2FJB - chains C and D of the 4 polymer chains in the assembly; structure by X-ray diffraction, 1.70 A resolution.

Chain C:
Molecule: adenylylsulfate reductase, subunit A
Source organism: Archaeoglobus fulgidus
Notes: EC 1.8.99.2
Sequence (643 residues; numbered 2001 to 2643; the number before each row is that of its first residue):
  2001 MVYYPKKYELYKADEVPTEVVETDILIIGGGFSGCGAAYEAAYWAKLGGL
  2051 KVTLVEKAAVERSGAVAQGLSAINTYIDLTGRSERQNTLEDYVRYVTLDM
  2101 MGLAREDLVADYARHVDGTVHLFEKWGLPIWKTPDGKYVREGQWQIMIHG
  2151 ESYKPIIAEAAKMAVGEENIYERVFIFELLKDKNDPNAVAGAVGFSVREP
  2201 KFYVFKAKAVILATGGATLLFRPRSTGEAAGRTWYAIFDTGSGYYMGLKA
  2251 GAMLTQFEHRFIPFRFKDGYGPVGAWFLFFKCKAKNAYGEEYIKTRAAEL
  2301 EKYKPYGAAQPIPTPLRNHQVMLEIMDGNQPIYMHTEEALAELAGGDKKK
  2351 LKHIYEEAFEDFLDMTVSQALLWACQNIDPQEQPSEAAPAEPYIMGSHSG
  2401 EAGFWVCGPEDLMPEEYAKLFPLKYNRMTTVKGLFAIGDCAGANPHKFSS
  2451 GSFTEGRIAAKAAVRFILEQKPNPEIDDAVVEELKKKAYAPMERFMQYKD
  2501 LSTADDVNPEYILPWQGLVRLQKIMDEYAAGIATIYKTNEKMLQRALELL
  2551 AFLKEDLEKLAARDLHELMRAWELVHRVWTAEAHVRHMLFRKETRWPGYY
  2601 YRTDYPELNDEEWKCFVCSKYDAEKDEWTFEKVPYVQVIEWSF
Unresolved in the structure: 2001
Residues lining bound ligands:
  - adenosine monophosphate (AMP): Asn-2074, Tyr-2095, Glu-2141, Gln-2145, Arg-2265, Pro-2272, Val-2273, Gly-2274, Phe-2277, Leu-2278, Pro-2311, Arg-2317, His-2398, His-2446, Phe-2448
  - N5-sulfono flavin-adenine dinucleotide (SFD; (S)-10-((2S,3S,4R)-5-((S)-((S)-(((2R,3S,4R,5R)-5-(6-amino-9H-purin-9-yl)-3,4-dihydroxy-tetrahydrofuran-2-yl)methoxy)(hydroxy)phosphoryloxy)(hydroxy)phosphoryloxy)-2,3,4-trihydroxypentyl)-7,8-dimethyl-2,4-dioxo-2,3,4,4a-tetrahydrobenzo[g]pteridine-5(10h)-sulfonic acid): Ile-2028, Gly-2029, Gly-2030, Gly-2031, Phe-2032, Ser-2033, Gly-2034, Val-2055, Glu-2056, Lys-2057, Ser-2063, Gly-2064, Ala-2065, Val-2066, Leu-2070, Ser-2071, Ala-2072, Ile-2073, Asn-2074, Val-2174, Phe-2175, Ile-2176, Ala-2213, Thr-2214, Gly-2215, Trp-2234, Tyr-2235, Ala-2236, Phe-2238, Asp-2239, Ser-2242, Met-2246, Arg-2265, Pro-2272, Met-2365, Thr-2366, Ser-2397, His-2398, Gly-2438, Asp-2439, Phe-2448, Ser-2449, Ser-2450, Ser-2452, His-2576

Chain D:
Molecule: adenylylsulfate reductase, subunit B
Source organism: Archaeoglobus fulgidus
Notes: EC 1.8.99.2
Sequence (150 residues; row label = number of the first residue in the row):
  2701 MPSFVNPEKCDGCKALERTACEYICPNDLMTLDKEKMKAYNREPDMCWEC
  2751 YSCVKMCPQGAIDVRGYVDYSPLGGACVPMRGTSDIMWTVKYRNGKVLRF
  2801 KFAIRTTPWGSIQPFEGFPEPTEEALKSELLAGEPEIIGTSEFPQVKKKA
Unresolved in the structure: 2701
Ion coordination: 4Fe-4S cluster Fe site 1: Cys-2710, Cys-2713, Cys-2721, Cys-2757; 4Fe-4S cluster Fe site 2: Cys-2725, Cys-2747, Cys-2750, Cys-2753
Residues lining bound ligands:
  - 4Fe-4S cluster (SF4), molecule 1: Ser-2703, Cys-2725, Pro-2726, Leu-2729, Met-2730, Asn-2741, Cys-2747, Trp-2748, Glu-2749, Cys-2750, Tyr-2751, Ser-2752, Cys-2753
  - 4Fe-4S cluster (SF4), molecule 2: Val-2705, Cys-2710, Asp-2711, Gly-2712, Cys-2713, Thr-2719, Ala-2720, Cys-2721, Leu-2732, Ala-2739, Cys-2757, Pro-2758, Gln-2759, Ala-2761, Ile-2762

Interface between chain C and chain D:
Residue-residue contacts (213; chain C residue first):
  Val-2002(C) with Glu-2743(D); Asp-2745(D), hydrogen bond (backbone-side chain)
  Tyr-2003(C) with Arg-2742(D), hydrogen bond; Glu-2743(D)
  Lys-2006(C) with Asp-2733(D); Tyr-2740(D)
  Lys-2007(C) with Lys-2734(D)
  Tyr-2039(C) with Pro-2814(D), hydrogen bond (side chain-backbone); Phe-2815(D); Phe-2818(D)
  Glu-2040(C) with Leu-2831(D); Ala-2832(D), hydrogen bond (side chain-backbone)
  Tyr-2043(C) with Phe-2815(D); Pro-2819(D), hydrogen bond (side chain-backbone); Glu-2820(D); Pro-2821(D); Ala-2832(D), hydrophobic
  Trp-2044(C) with Pro-2821(D), hydrophobic; Ala-2825(D), hydrophobic; Leu-2826(D); Leu-2830(D)
  Lys-2046(C) with Glu-2820(D), salt bridge; Pro-2821(D)
  Leu-2047(C) with Pro-2821(D); Thr-2822(D); Glu-2823(D); Leu-2826(D), hydrophobic
  Ala-2058(C) with Pro-2726(D)
  Ala-2059(C) with Tyr-2723(D)
  Glu-2061(C) with Tyr-2723(D), hydrogen bond; Ile-2724(D); Met-2756(D)
  Arg-2062(C) with Ile-2724(D); Pro-2726(D); Ser-2752(D); Lys-2755(D); Arg-2781(D)
  Ala-2065(C) with Trp-2748(D)
  Ala-2067(C) with Pro-2726(D), hydrophobic; Ser-2752(D)
  Gln-2068(C) with Trp-2748(D); Glu-2749(D); Cys-2750(D); Lys-2755(D)
  Leu-2079(C) with Pro-2844(D), hydrophobic
  Thr-2080(C) with Gly-2839(D); Thr-2840(D)
  Leu-2089(C) with Gln-2845(D)
  Glu-2090(C) with Val-2846(D); Lys-2847(D), salt bridge
  Arg-2114(C) with Glu-2829(D), salt bridge; Ile-2838(D); Phe-2843(D); Pro-2844(D)
  His-2115(C) with Glu-2829(D), hydrogen bond (side chain-backbone); Leu-2831(D); Glu-2834(D), salt bridge; Phe-2843(D)
  Gly-2118(C) with Ile-2837(D); Ile-2838(D)
  His-2121(C) with Ile-2837(D), hydrogen bond (side chain-backbone); Ile-2838(D)
  Leu-2122(C) with Phe-2818(D), hydrophobic
  Lys-2125(C) with Glu-2816(D), salt bridge
  Trp-2126(C) with Arg-2805(D), hydrogen bond (backbone-side chain); Thr-2807(D), hydrogen bond (backbone-side chain); Ile-2812(D), hydrophobic
  Gly-2127(C) with Arg-2805(D); Thr-2806(D), hydrogen bond (backbone-backbone); Thr-2807(D)
  Pro-2129(C) with Ile-2804(D); Arg-2805(D); Thr-2806(D)
  His-2149(C) with Ala-2803(D)
  Glu-2151(C) with Lys-2755(D), salt bridge; Arg-2781(D), salt bridge; Ile-2786(D); Ile-2804(D)
  Ser-2152(C) with Arg-2781(D), hydrogen bond; Ile-2804(D); Trp-2809(D)
  Pro-2155(C) with Trp-2809(D), hydrophobic
  Ile-2156(C) with Ile-2804(D); Ile-2812(D)
  Glu-2159(C) with Arg-2805(D), salt bridge; Trp-2809(D); Gly-2810(D), hydrogen bond (side chain-backbone); Ser-2811(D), hydrogen bond (side chain-backbone); Ile-2812(D), hydrogen bond (side chain-backbone)
  Ala-2160(C) with Ile-2812(D)
  Met-2163(C) with Ile-2812(D); Pro-2814(D)
  Ala-2164(C) with Phe-2815(D), hydrophobic
  Arg-2173(C) with Glu-2722(D), hydrogen bond (side chain-backbone); Tyr-2723(D), hydrogen bond (side chain-backbone); Ile-2724(D); Cys-2725(D), hydrogen bond (side chain-backbone); Asp-2728(D), salt bridge
  Arg-2198(C) with Glu-2722(D), salt bridge; Asp-2728(D), salt bridge
  Leu-2219(C) with Met-2746(D), hydrophobic
  Ser-2225(C) with Asp-2769(D)
  Thr-2226(C) with Asp-2769(D)
  Gly-2227(C) with Asp-2745(D); Asp-2769(D), hydrogen bond (backbone-side chain)
  Glu-2228(C) with Pro-2702(D); Asp-2745(D); Arg-2765(D), salt bridge; Tyr-2767(D); Val-2768(D), hydrogen bond (side chain-backbone); Asp-2769(D), hydrogen bond (backbone-side chain)
  Ala-2229(C) with Tyr-2767(D), hydrophobic; Asp-2769(D), hydrogen bond (backbone-side chain); Tyr-2770(D), hydrophobic
  Ala-2230(C) with Asp-2745(D)
  Gly-2231(C) with Asp-2745(D), hydrogen bond (backbone-backbone); Cys-2747(D); Trp-2748(D); Tyr-2767(D)
  Arg-2232(C) with Trp-2748(D), hydrogen bond (side chain-backbone); Tyr-2767(D), hydrogen bond; Tyr-2770(D)
  Thr-2233(C) with Trp-2748(D), hydrogen bond (backbone-side chain)
  Trp-2234(C) with Trp-2748(D)
  Tyr-2235(C) with Trp-2748(D), hydrogen bond (backbone-side chain)
  Ala-2236(C) with Trp-2748(D), hydrophobic
  Ile-2237(C) with Asn-2727(D); Met-2746(D), hydrophobic; Trp-2748(D)
  Phe-2238(C) with Pro-2726(D), hydrophobic; Asn-2727(D); Trp-2748(D), hydrophobic
  Asp-2268(C) with Tyr-2770(D)
  Gly-2269(C) with Tyr-2770(D)
  Tyr-2355(C) with Lys-2796(D); Leu-2798(D)
  Glu-2356(C) with Phe-2800(D); Phe-2802(D)
  Phe-2359(C) with Tyr-2792(D); Leu-2798(D), hydrophobic; Phe-2800(D), hydrophobic
  Glu-2360(C) with Phe-2802(D)
  Leu-2363(C) with Trp-2788(D); Phe-2800(D), hydrophobic; Phe-2802(D), hydrophobic
  Asp-2364(C) with Phe-2802(D)
  Val-2367(C) with Tyr-2751(D), hydrophobic; Cys-2777(D), hydrophobic; Trp-2788(D), hydrophobic
  Ser-2368(C) with Glu-2749(D), hydrogen bond; Tyr-2767(D)
  Ala-2370(C) with Cys-2777(D)
  Leu-2371(C) with Glu-2749(D); Tyr-2751(D); Val-2764(D), hydrophobic; Gly-2766(D); Gly-2775(D); Ala-2776(D), hydrophobic; Cys-2777(D)
  Leu-2372(C) with Tyr-2770(D), hydrophobic
  Trp-2373(C) with Tyr-2792(D)
  Ala-2374(C) with Val-2790(D), hydrophobic; Lys-2791(D); Tyr-2792(D); Arg-2793(D), hydrogen bond (backbone-backbone)
  Cys-2375(C) with Pro-2772(D), hydrogen bond (side chain-backbone); Gly-2775(D); Arg-2793(D)
  Gln-2376(C) with Tyr-2770(D), hydrogen bond (side chain-backbone); Pro-2772(D)
  Asn-2377(C) with Tyr-2792(D); Arg-2793(D), hydrogen bond (side chain-backbone); Asn-2794(D), hydrogen bond (side chain-backbone)
  Ile-2378(C) with Tyr-2792(D), hydrogen bond (backbone-side chain)
  Asp-2379(C) with Tyr-2792(D); Lys-2796(D), salt bridge
  Pro-2380(C) with Tyr-2792(D)
  Pro-2409(C) with Glu-2829(D)
  Glu-2410(C) with Glu-2829(D)
  Asp-2411(C) with Glu-2829(D); Lys-2848(D), hydrogen bond (backbone-side chain)
  Leu-2412(C) with Val-2846(D), hydrophobic
  Arg-2457(C) with Leu-2831(D); Ala-2832(D), hydrogen bond (side chain-backbone); Ile-2837(D)
  Lys-2461(C) with Ala-2825(D), hydrogen bond (side chain-backbone); Leu-2826(D); Ser-2828(D), hydrogen bond (side chain-backbone); Leu-2830(D), hydrogen bond (side chain-backbone)
  Arg-2465(C) with Leu-2826(D); Lys-2827(D), hydrogen bond (side chain-backbone)
  Leu-2468(C) with Glu-2823(D); Leu-2826(D), hydrophobic
  Leu-2518(C) with Met-2746(D), hydrophobic
  Asp-2564(C) with Arg-2742(D), salt bridge
  His-2566(C) with Asn-2727(D); Asp-2728(D), salt bridge; Arg-2742(D); Glu-2743(D), salt bridge
  Met-2569(C) with Asp-2728(D)
  Arg-2570(C) with Asn-2727(D), hydrogen bond (side chain-backbone); Leu-2729(D); Glu-2743(D), salt bridge; Met-2746(D)
  Gln-2637(C) with Lys-2849(D)
  Val-2638(C) with Lys-2848(D); Lys-2849(D), hydrogen bond (backbone-backbone)
  Ile-2639(C) with Val-2846(D), hydrophobic; Lys-2847(D); Lys-2849(D)
  Glu-2640(C) with Lys-2847(D), hydrogen bond (backbone-backbone); Lys-2848(D); Lys-2849(D)
Also at the interface, not in a pair above, chain C (109 interface residues in all): Ala-2042, Ser-2063, Gly-2064, Arg-2082, Ala-2110, Asp-2111, Asp-2117, Glu-2124, Glu-2172, Gln-2381, Asn-2426, Ile-2458, Val-2464, Glu-2469, Arg-2577
Also at the interface, not in a pair above, chain D (87 interface residues in all): Pro-2744, Ser-2771

Summary:
109 residues of chain C and 87 residues of chain D are in contact; the contacts include 43 hydrogen bonds and
17 salt bridges. Polar contacts include Lys-2046(C)/Glu-2820(D), Glu-2090(C)/Lys-2847(D) and
Arg-2114(C)/Glu-2829(D). Chain C binds N5-sulfono flavin-adenine dinucleotide and adenosine monophosphate.
Here chain C is adenylylsulfate reductase, subunit A and chain D is adenylylsulfate reductase, subunit B, both
from Archaeoglobus fulgidus. Entry 2FJB (Adenosine-5'-phosphosulfate reductase im complex with products) was
determined by X-ray diffraction (same publication as 2FJA, 2FJD and 2FJE).
